PDB entry 262L | X-ray diffraction, 2.50 A resolution | chain A

== Chain A ==
Name: Lysozyme
From: Enterobacteria phage T4
Notes: EC 3.2.1.17
UniProtKB: P00720 (LYS_BPT4); the construct has insertions or renumbered stretches relative to UniProt, so the offset changes along the chain: 1-50 = UniProt 1-50; 62-173 = UniProt 51-162
Amino-acid sequence (173 residues; each row starts with the number of its first residue):
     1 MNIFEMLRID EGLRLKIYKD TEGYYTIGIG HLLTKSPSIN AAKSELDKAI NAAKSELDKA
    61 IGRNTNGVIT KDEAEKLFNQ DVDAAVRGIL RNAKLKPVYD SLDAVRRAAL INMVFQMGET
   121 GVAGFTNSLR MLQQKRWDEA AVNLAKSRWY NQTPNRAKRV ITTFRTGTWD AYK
Construct notes: engineered mutation Ile-39 (Leu in P00720)
Swiss-Prot annotation at these positions:
  - active site (Proton donor/acceptor): Glu-11, Asp-20
  - binding site (substrate): Leu-32, Phe-115, Ser-128, Asn-143

== Overview ==
From UniProt: active-site residues Glu-11 and Asp-20 and 4 substrate-binding residues.
Chain A is Lysozyme (Enterobacteria phage T4); the structure, Structural characterisation of an engineered
tandem repeat contrasts the importance of context and sequence in protein ..., was determined by X-ray
diffraction together with 261L from the same study.
